Entry 7XYF (electron microscopy, 3.80 A resolution); this record covers chains J and K of the 11 polymer chains in the assembly.

# Chain J
Molecule: 146-nt DNA strand
Sequence (146 nucleotides; row label = number of the first residue in the row):
     1 ACAGGATGTA TATATCTGAC ACGTGCCTGG AGACTAGGGA GTAATCCCCT TGGCGGTTAA
    61 AACGCGGGGG ACAGCGCGTA CGTGCGTTTA AGCGGTGCTA GAGCTGTCTA CGACCAATTG
   121 AGCGGCCTCG GCACCGGGAT TCTCCA

# Chain K
Molecule: ATP-dependent helicase fft3
Organism: Schizosaccharomyces pombe 972h-
Notes: EC 3.6.4.12
Reference sequence: O42861 (FFT3_SCHPO); residues 232-903 here = UniProt positions 232-903
Amino-acid sequence (672 residues; numbered 232 to 903; the number before each row is that of its first residue):
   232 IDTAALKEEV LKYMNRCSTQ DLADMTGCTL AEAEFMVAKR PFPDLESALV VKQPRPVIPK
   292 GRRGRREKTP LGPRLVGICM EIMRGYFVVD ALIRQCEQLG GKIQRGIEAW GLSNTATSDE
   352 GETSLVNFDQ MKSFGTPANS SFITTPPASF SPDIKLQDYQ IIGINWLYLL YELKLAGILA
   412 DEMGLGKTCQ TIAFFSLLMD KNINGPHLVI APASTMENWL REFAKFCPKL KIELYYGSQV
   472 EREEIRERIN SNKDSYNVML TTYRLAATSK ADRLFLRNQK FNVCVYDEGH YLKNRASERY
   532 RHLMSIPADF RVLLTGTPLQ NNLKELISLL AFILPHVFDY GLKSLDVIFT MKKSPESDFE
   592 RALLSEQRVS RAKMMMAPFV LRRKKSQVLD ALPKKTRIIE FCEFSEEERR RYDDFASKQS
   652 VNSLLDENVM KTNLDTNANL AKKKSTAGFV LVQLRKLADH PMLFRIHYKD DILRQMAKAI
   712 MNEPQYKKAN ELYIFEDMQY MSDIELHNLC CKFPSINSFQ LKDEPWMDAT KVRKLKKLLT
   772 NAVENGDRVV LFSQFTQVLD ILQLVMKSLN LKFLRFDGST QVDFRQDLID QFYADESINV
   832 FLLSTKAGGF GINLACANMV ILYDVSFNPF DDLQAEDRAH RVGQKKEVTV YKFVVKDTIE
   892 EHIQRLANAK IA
Unresolved in the structure: 291-298, 621-625, 657-659
Modified positions: Mse-245, Mse-256, Mse-267, Mse-311, Mse-314, Mse-362, Mse-414, Mse-430, Mse-447, Mse-490, Mse-535, Mse-582, Mse-605, Mse-606, Mse-607, Mse-661, Mse-693, Mse-707, Mse-712, Mse-729, Mse-732, Mse-758, Mse-797, Mse-850 (selenomethionine; parent Met)
Swiss-Prot annotation at these positions:
  - motif: Asp-518 to His-521 (DEGH box)
  - binding site (ATP): Asp-412 to Thr-419
  - modified residue: Ser-617 (Phosphoserine)

# Chain J / chain K interface
Contacting residue pairs - 12 pairs, chain J then chain K:
  DC46(J) with Glu-587(K), phosphate contact
  DC47(J) with Ser-585(K), phosphate contact
  DC48(J) with Lys-583(K), salt bridge to the phosphate
  DG56(J) with Ala-444(K), phosphate contact
  DT57(J) with Ala-444(K), phosphate contact; Tyr-467(K), hydrogen bond to the phosphate; Arg-495(K), sugar contact
  DT58(J) with Gln-470(K), hydrogen bond to the phosphate; Arg-473(K), salt bridge to the phosphate
  DA59(J) with Gln-470(K), hydrogen bond to the phosphate
  DC127(J) with Lys-574(K), salt bridge to the phosphate
  DG136(J) with Glu-474(K), phosphate contact
Also at the interface, not in a pair above, chain J (10 interface residues in all): DA43
Also at the interface, not in a pair above, chain K (15 interface residues in all): Thr-260, Ser-445, Gly-468, Ser-469, Thr-667

# Summary
10 residues of chain J and 15 residues of chain K are in contact, with 3 hydrogen bonds and 3 salt bridges.
Polar contacts include DT57(J)/Tyr-467(K), DT58(J)/Gln-470(K) and DA59(J)/Gln-470(K). From UniProt: 8
ATP-binding residues on chain K.
Here chain J is a 146-nt DNA strand and chain K is ATP-dependent helicase fft3 (Schizosaccharomyces pombe
972h-). Entry 7XYF (Cryo-EM structure of Fft3-nucleosome complex with Fft3 bound to SHL+2 position of the
nucleosome) was determined by electron microscopy.
